PDB entry 8UZ2 | electron microscopy, 3.18 A resolution | chains A and E of the 9 polymer chains in the assembly

# Chain A (and E)
Molecule: Acetyl-coenzyme A carboxylase carboxyl transferase subunit alpha
Source organism: Escherichia coli
Notes: EC 2.1.3.15; chain E of this document is another copy of the same molecule, construct and numbering; everything in this record applies to it too
Reference sequence: P0ABD5 (ACCA_ECOLI); residue numbers follow UniProt; this construct covers 4-319
Chain sequence (316 residues; numbered 4 to 319; the number before each row is that of its first residue):
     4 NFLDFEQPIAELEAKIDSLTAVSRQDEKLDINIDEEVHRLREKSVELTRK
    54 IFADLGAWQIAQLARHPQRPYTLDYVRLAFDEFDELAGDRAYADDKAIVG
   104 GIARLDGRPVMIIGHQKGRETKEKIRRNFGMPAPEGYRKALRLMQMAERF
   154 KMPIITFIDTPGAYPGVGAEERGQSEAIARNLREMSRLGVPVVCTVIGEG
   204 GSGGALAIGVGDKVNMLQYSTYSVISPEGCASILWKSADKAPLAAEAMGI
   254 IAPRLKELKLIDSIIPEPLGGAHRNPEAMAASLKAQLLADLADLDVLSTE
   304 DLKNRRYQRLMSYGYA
Residues lining bound ligands: acetyl coenzyme A (ACO): Val227, Ile228, Ile236, Leu237

# Interface between chain A and chain E
Residue-residue contacts (9; chain A residue first):
  Arg93(A) with Arg141(E), hydrogen bond (backbone-side chain); Glu179(E)
  Ala94(A) with Arg141(E); Arg175(E)
  Tyr95(A) with Tyr95(E), hydrophobic
  Arg141(A) with Arg93(E); Ala94(E)
  Arg175(A) with Ala94(E)
  Glu179(A) with Arg93(E)
Other interface residues (no listed pair), chain A (7 interface residues in all): Gly176
Other interface residues (no listed pair), chain E (7 interface residues in all): Gly176

# Summary
The chain A/chain E interface involves 7 residues from each chain, with 1 hydrogen bond. The hydrogen-bonded
pair is Arg93(A)-Arg141(E). Chain A binds acetyl coenzyme A.
Both chains are Acetyl-coenzyme A carboxylase carboxyl transferase subunit alpha (Escherichia coli). Entry
8UZ2 (E. coli acetyl-CoA carboxylase, narrow helical local reconstruction, 3.18 Angstrom) was determined by
electron microscopy.
